7Z1M - chains M and N of the 20 polymer chains in the assembly; structure by electron microscopy, 3.40 A resolution.

[Chain M]
Name: DNA-directed RNA polymerase III subunit RPC5
Source organism: Saccharomyces cerevisiae W303
UniProt: P36121 (RPC5_YEAST); residue numbers follow UniProt; this construct covers 1-282
Chain sequence (282 residues; each row starts with the number of its first residue):
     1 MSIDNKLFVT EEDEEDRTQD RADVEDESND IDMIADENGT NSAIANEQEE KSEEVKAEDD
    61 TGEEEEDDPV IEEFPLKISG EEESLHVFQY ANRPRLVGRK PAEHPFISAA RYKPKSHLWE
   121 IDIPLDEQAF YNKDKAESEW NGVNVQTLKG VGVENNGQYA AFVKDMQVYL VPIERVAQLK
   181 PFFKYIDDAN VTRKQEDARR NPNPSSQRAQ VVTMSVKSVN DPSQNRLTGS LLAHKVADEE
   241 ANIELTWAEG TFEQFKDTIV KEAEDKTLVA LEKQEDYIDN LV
Unresolved in the structure: 1-67, 204-222
UniProt features mapped onto this chain:
  - modified residue: Thr61 (Phosphothreonine)

[Chain N]
Name: DNA-directed RNA polymerase III subunit RPC4
Source organism: Saccharomyces cerevisiae W303
UniProt: P25441 (RPC4_YEAST); residue numbers follow UniProt; this construct covers 1-422
Chain sequence (422 residues; numbered 1 to 422; the number before each row is that of its first residue):
     1 MSSNKGNGRL PSLKDSSSNG GGSAKPSLKF KPKAVARKSK EEREAAASKV KLEEESKRGN
    61 DKKHFNNKNK RVTGAGGQQR RMAKYLNNTH VISSGPLAAG NFVSEKGDLR RGFIKSEGSG
   121 SSLVQKGLET IDNGAESSEN EAEDDDNEGV ASKSKKKFNM GKEFEARNLI EDEDDGESEK
   181 SSDVDMDDEE WRSKRIEQLF PVRPVRVRHE DVETVKREIQ EALSEKPTRE PTPSVKTEPV
   241 GTGLQSYLEE RERQVNEKLA DLGLEKEFQS VDGKEAAAEL ELLNADHQHI LRKLKKMNNK
   301 PERFMVFQLP TRLPAFERPA VKEEKEDMET QASDPSKKKK NIKKKDTKDA LSTRELAGKV
   361 GSIRVHKSGK LSVKIGNVVM DIGKGAETTF LQDVIALSIA DDASSAELLG RVDGKIVVTP
   421 QI
Unresolved in the structure: 1-194, 225-272, 320-349
UniProt features mapped onto this chain:
  - motif: Lys25 to Lys29 (Nuclear localization signal)
  - modified residue: Ser137 (Phosphoserine), Ser138 (Phosphoserine), Ser178 (Phosphoserine), Ser182 (Phosphoserine), Ser224 (Phosphoserine), Thr228 (Phosphothreonine), Thr232 (Phosphothreonine)

[Chain M / chain N interface]
Residue-residue contacts (139; chain M residue first):
  Asp68(M) with His366(N), hydrogen bond (backbone-side chain)
  Pro69(M) with His366(N); Lys367(N), hydrogen bond (backbone-backbone)
  Val70(M) with Arg364(N); Val365(N); Lys367(N), hydrogen bond (backbone-side chain)
  Ile71(M) with Val365(N), hydrogen bond (backbone-backbone); Lys367(N)
  Glu72(M) with Lys295(N), salt bridge; Ile363(N); Arg364(N); Val365(N), hydrogen bond (backbone-backbone)
  Glu73(M) with Ile363(N)
  Phe74(M) with Lys295(N); Ser362(N); Ile363(N), hydrogen bond (backbone-backbone)
  Pro75(M) with Lys359(N); Gly361(N); Ser362(N)
  Leu76(M) with Lys359(N); Val360(N); Gly361(N), hydrogen bond (backbone-backbone); Ser362(N); Ile363(N), hydrophobic; Val373(N), hydrophobic
  Lys77(M) with Gly358(N); Lys359(N)
  Ile78(M) with Leu356(N); Ala357(N); Gly358(N), hydrogen bond (backbone-backbone); Val360(N), hydrophobic
  Glu81(M) with Glu355(N)
  Glu83(M) with Leu397(N)
  Ser84(M) with Leu397(N), hydrogen bond (side chain-backbone)
  Leu85(M) with Val394(N), hydrophobic; Ile395(N); Leu409(N), hydrophobic
  His86(M) with Val394(N); Ile395(N), hydrogen bond (backbone-backbone); Leu397(N)
  Val87(M) with Asp393(N); Val394(N), hydrophobic
  Phe88(M) with Asp393(N); Ile395(N), hydrophobic
  Gln89(M) with Phe390(N); Gln392(N)
  Tyr90(M) with Phe390(N); Leu391(N); Asp393(N), hydrogen bond
  Arg93(M) with Gln198(N); Phe390(N); Leu391(N), hydrogen bond (backbone-backbone)
  Pro94(M) with Thr389(N); Phe390(N)
  Arg95(M) with Leu223(N); Ser224(N); Glu387(N), salt bridge; Thr389(N), hydrogen bond (backbone-backbone); Phe390(N); Leu391(N); Asp413(N), salt bridge
  Leu96(M) with Leu223(N)
  Pro101(M) with Arg411(N)
  Ala102(M) with Arg411(N)
  His104(M) with Leu391(N); Asp393(N), salt bridge; Leu408(N)
  Tyr112(M) with Leu397(N), hydrophobic
  Trp119(M) with Leu397(N), hydrophobic
  Asp126(M) with Leu199(N)
  Ala129(M) with Leu199(N)
  Phe130(M) with Leu199(N), hydrophobic
  Asn156(M) with Thr311(N)
  Gly157(M) with Phe307(N); Gln308(N); Leu309(N), hydrogen bond (backbone-backbone); Thr311(N)
  Gln158(M) with Val306(N); Phe307(N); Gln308(N); Lys415(N)
  Tyr159(M) with Met305(N); Val306(N); Phe307(N), hydrogen bond (backbone-backbone); Leu309(N), hydrophobic; Leu313(N)
  Ala160(M) with Phe304(N), hydrophobic; Met305(N)
  Ala161(M) with Phe304(N); Met305(N), hydrogen bond (backbone-backbone); Phe307(N), hydrophobic
  Phe162(M) with Arg303(N); Phe304(N), hydrophobic
  Val163(M) with Met297(N), hydrophobic; Asn298(N); Asn299(N)
  Lys164(M) with Asn299(N)
  Asp165(M) with Asn299(N), hydrogen bond (backbone-side chain)
  Met166(M) with Asn298(N), hydrogen bond (backbone-side chain)
  Val168(M) with Phe307(N), hydrophobic
  Leu170(M) with Phe307(N), hydrophobic
  Leu245(M) with Ser404(N)
  Thr246(M) with Ser404(N), hydrogen bond (side chain-backbone); Ser405(N); Ala406(N), hydrogen bond (backbone-backbone)
  Trp247(M) with Ala406(N); Leu408(N), hydrophobic
  Ala248(M) with Ala406(N), hydrogen bond (backbone-backbone); Glu407(N); Leu408(N), hydrogen bond (backbone-backbone)
  Thr251(M) with Glu407(N)
  Phe252(M) with Pro301(N), hydrophobic; Glu302(N); Phe304(N), hydrophobic; Leu409(N)
  Phe255(M) with Leu409(N), hydrophobic
  Lys266(M) with Gly358(N); Lys359(N), hydrogen bond (backbone-backbone)
  Leu268(M) with Phe316(N), hydrophobic; Glu317(N); Leu356(N), hydrophobic; Lys359(N), hydrogen bond (backbone-backbone)
  Val269(M) with Phe316(N)
  Ala270(M) with Phe316(N), hydrophobic
  Leu271(M) with Ala315(N); Phe316(N); Glu317(N)
  Glu272(M) with Pro314(N); Ala315(N), hydrogen bond (side chain-backbone)
  Gln274(M) with Asn377(N); Val379(N)
  Tyr277(M) with Pro310(N); Arg312(N), hydrogen bond (side chain-backbone); Pro314(N), hydrophobic; Val378(N), hydrophobic; Met380(N), hydrophobic
  Asn280(M) with Arg312(N), hydrogen bond (backbone-side chain)
  Leu281(M) with Arg312(N), hydrogen bond (backbone-side chain)
  Val282(M) with Pro420(N)
Interface residues without a listed pair, chain M (73 interface residues in all): Ser79, Arg99, Pro105, Ile173, Glu249, Glu253, Ala263, Thr267, Lys273, Ile278
Interface residues without a listed pair, chain N (77 interface residues in all): Ala222, Leu291, Lys293, Leu294, Lys300, Pro319, Ser368, Ile375, Gly376, Thr388, Ala396, Ile399, Gly414, Gln421, Ile422

[Summary]
Chain M and chain N form an interface of 73 and 77 residues respectively, with 28 hydrogen bonds and 4 salt
bridges. Polar contacts include Glu72(M)-Lys295(N), Arg95(M)-Glu387(N) and Arg95(M)-Asp413(N).
Here chain M is DNA-directed RNA polymerase III subunit RPC5 and chain N is DNA-directed RNA polymerase III
subunit RPC4, both from Saccharomyces cerevisiae W303. Entry 7Z1M (Structure of yeast RNA Polymerase III
Elongation Complex (EC)) was determined by electron microscopy (same publication as 7Z1L, 7Z1N and 7Z1O).
